5NIL - chains F and J of the 11 polymer chains in the assembly; structure by electron microscopy, 5.30 A resolution (low resolution: residue-level contacts below are approximate; hydrogen-bond / salt-bridge calls are withheld).

== Chain F ==
Protein: Macrolide export protein MacA
Organism: Escherichia coli (strain K12)
UniProt: P75830 (MACA_ECOLI); numbering as in UniProt (aligned over 1-371)
Amino-acid sequence (371 residues; each row starts with the number of its first residue):
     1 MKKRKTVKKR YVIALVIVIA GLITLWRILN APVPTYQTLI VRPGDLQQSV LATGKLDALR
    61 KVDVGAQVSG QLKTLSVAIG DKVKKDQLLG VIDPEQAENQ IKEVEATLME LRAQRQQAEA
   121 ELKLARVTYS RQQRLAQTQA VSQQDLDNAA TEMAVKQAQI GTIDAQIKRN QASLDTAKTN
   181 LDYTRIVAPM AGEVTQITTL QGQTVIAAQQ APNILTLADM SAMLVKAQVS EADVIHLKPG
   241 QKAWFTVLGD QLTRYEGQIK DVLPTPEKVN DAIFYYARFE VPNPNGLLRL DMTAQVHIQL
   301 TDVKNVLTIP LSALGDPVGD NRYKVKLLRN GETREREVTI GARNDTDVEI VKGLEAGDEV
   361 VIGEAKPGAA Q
Disordered / not traced: 1-31
Differences from the reference sequence: conflict Gln139 (Lys in P75830), Asn148 (Thr in P75830), Gln251 (Pro in P75830)
Reported in the primary citation:
  - mutagenesis - Q209A: unchanged growth in response to erythromycin

== Chain J ==
Protein: Macrolide export ATP-binding/permease protein MacB
Organism: Escherichia coli (strain K12)
Notes: EC 3.6.3.-
UniProt: P75831 (MACB_ECOLI); residues 1-648 here = UniProt positions 1-648
Amino-acid sequence (654 residues; each row starts with the number of its first residue):
     1 MTPLLELKDI RRSYPAGDEQ VEVLKGISLD IYAGEMVAIV GASGSGKSTL MNILGCLDKA
    61 TSGTYRVAGQ DVATLDADAL AQLRREHFGF IFQRYHLLSH LTAEQNVEVP AVYAGLERKQ
   121 RLLRAQELLQ RLGLEDRTEY YPAQLSGGQQ QRVSIARALM NGGQVILADE PTGALDSHSG
   181 EEVMAILHQL RDRGHTVIIV THDPQVAAQA ERVIEIRDGE IVRNPPAIEK VNVTGGTEPV
   241 VNTVSGWRQF VSGFNEALTM AWRALAANKM RTLLTMLGII IGIASVVSIV VVGDAAKQMV
   301 LADIRSIGTN TIDVYPGKDF GDDDPQYQQA LKYDDLIAIQ KQPWVASATP AVSQNLRLRY
   361 NNVDVAASAN GVSGDYFNVY GMTFSEGNTF NQEQLNGRAQ VVVLDSNTRR QLFPHKADVV
   421 GEVILVGNMP ARVIGVAEEK QSMFGSSKVL RVWLPYSTMS GRVMGQSWLN SITVRVKEGF
   481 DSAEAEQQLT RLLSLRHGKK DFFTWNMDGV LKTVEKTTRT LQLFLTLVAV ISLVVGGIGV
   541 MNIMLVSVTE RTREIGIRMA VGARASDVLQ QFLIEAVLVC LVGGALGITL SLLIAFTLQL
   601 FLPGWEIGFS PLALLLAFLC STVTGILFGW LPARNAARLD PVDALAREHH HHHH
Disordered / not traced: 227-245, 649-654
Differences from the reference sequence: expression tag (649-654)
UniProt features mapped onto this chain:
  - binding site (ATP): Gly41 to Ser48
  - mutagenesis: Lys47 (K47L: Lack of activity), Asp169 (D169N: Lack of activity)

== Chain F / chain J interface ==
Contacting residue pairs - 34 pairs, chain F then chain J:
  Leu51(F) - Gln400(J)
  Ala52(F) - Pro430(J)
  Thr53(F) - Asn428(J)
  Thr53(F) - Met429(J)
  Thr53(F) - Pro430(J)
  Gln228(F) - Asn428(J)
  Leu248(F) - Arg359(J)
  Leu248(F) - Asn361(J)
  Leu248(F) - Leu425(J)
  Gly249(F) - Asn361(J)
  Gln251(F) - Asn361(J)
  Asn270(F) - Met464(J)
  Asp271(F) - Ser460(J)
  Asp271(F) - Met464(J)
  Asp271(F) - Gly465(J)
  Asp271(F) - Gln466(J)
  Ala272(F) - Gly461(J)
  Ala272(F) - Arg462(J)
  Ala272(F) - Met464(J)
  Ala272(F) - Gly465(J)
  Phe274(F) - Arg462(J)
  Thr293(F) - Arg359(J)
  Thr293(F) - Leu425(J)
  Gln295(F) - Val423(J)
  Leu311(F) - Asn391(J)
  Leu311(F) - Gln394(J)
  Ser312(F) - Asn388(J)
  Leu314(F) - Asn391(J)
  Asp316(F) - Glu393(J)
  Arg322(F) - Glu393(J)
  Arg343(F) - Glu393(J)
  Arg343(F) - Gln394(J)
  Asp345(F) - Arg432(J)
  Thr346(F) - Arg432(J)
Other interface residues (no listed pair), chain F (23 interface residues in all): Ser230, Val269
Other interface residues (no listed pair), chain J (23 interface residues in all): Tyr360, Asn362, Ala399, Val401

== In short ==
The chain F/chain J interface involves 23 residues from each chain. UniProt lists 8 ATP-binding residues and 2
mutagenesis sites on chain J. From the paper: Q209A of chain F leaves growth in response to erythromycin
unchanged.
Here chain F is Macrolide export protein MacA and chain J is Macrolide export ATP-binding/permease protein
MacB, both from Escherichia coli (strain K12). Entry 5NIL (Structure of the MacAB-TolC ABC-type tripartite
multidrug efflux pump-MacB section) was determined by electron microscopy (same publication as 5NIK).
